Entry 6V3J (X-ray diffraction, 1.98 A resolution); this record covers chains A and B of the 4 polymer chains in the assembly.

[Chain A]
Protein: HLA-B alpha chain (B*5703GB)
Organism: Homo sapiens
UniProt: I3ZN84 (I3ZN84_HUMAN); residues 1-275 here correspond to UniProt positions 25-299 (UniProt number = residue number + 24)
Sequence (275 residues; numbered 1 to 275; the number before each row is that of its first residue):
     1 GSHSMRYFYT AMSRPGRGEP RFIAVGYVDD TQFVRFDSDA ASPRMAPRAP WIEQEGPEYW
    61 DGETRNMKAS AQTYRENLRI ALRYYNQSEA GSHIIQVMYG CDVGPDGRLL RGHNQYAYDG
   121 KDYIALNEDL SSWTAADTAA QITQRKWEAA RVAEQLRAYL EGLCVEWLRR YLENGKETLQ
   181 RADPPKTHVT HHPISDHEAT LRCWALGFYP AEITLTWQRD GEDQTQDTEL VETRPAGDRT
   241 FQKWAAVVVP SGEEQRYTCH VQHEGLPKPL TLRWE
Disulfide bonds: C101-C164, C203-C259

[Chain B]
Protein: Beta-2-microglobulin
Organism: Homo sapiens
UniProt: P61769 (B2MG_HUMAN); residues 1-99 here correspond to UniProt positions 21-119 (UniProt number = residue number + 20)
Sequence (100 residues; each row starts with the number of its first residue; numbering starts at 0):
     0 MIQRTPKIQV YSRHPAENGK SNFLNCYVSG FHPSDIEVDL LKNGERIEKV EHSDLSFSKD
    60 WSFYLLYYTE FTPTEKDEYA CRVNHVTLSQ PKIVKWDRDM
Sequence notes: initiating methionine (0)
Disulfide bonds: C25-C80
UniProt features mapped onto this chain:
  - modified residue: Q2 (Pyrrolidone carboxylic acid)
  - glycosylation: I1 (N-linked (Glc) (glycation) isoleucine), K19 (N-linked (Glc) (glycation) lysine), K41 (N-linked (Glc) (glycation) lysine), K48 (N-linked (Glc) (glycation) lysine), K58 (N-linked (Glc) (glycation) lysine), K91 (N-linked (Glc) (glycation) lysine), K94 (N-linked (Glc) (glycation) lysine)

[Interface between chain A and chain B]
Residue-residue contacts - 60 pairs, chain A then chain B:
  F8(A) with S55(B); F56(B), hydrophobic
  Y9(A) with F56(B)
  T10(A) with F56(B); F62(B)
  M12(A) with S33(B)
  R17(A) with D34(B), salt bridge
  I23(A) with L54(B), hydrophobic
  V25(A) with D53(B); L54(B); S55(B)
  Y27(A) with S55(B); Y63(B), hydrogen bond
  Q32(A) with D53(B), hydrogen bond
  R35(A) with D53(B), salt bridge
  R48(A) with D53(B), salt bridge
  I94(A) with P32(B), hydrophobic; S33(B)
  Q96(A) with H31(B), hydrogen bond; F56(B); W60(B), hydrogen bond (side chain-backbone); F62(B)
  V97(A) with F56(B)
  M98(A) with F56(B), hydrophobic; K58(B); W60(B), hydrophobic
  Q115(A) with W60(B)
  Y116(A) with W60(B)
  A117(A) with W60(B)
  D119(A) with I1(B); H31(B)
  G120(A) with I1(B); R3(B), hydrogen bond (backbone-side chain); H31(B)
  D122(A) with W60(B), hydrogen bond
  H192(A) with D98(B), salt bridge
  R202(A) with D98(B), hydrogen bond (side chain-backbone); M99(B), hydrogen bond
  W204(A) with D98(B); M99(B)
  L206(A) with P14(B), hydrophobic
  V231(A) with Q8(B)
  E232(A) with K6(B), salt bridge; Q8(B), hydrogen bond (backbone-side chain); Y26(B); S28(B), hydrogen bond
  R234(A) with Q8(B), hydrogen bond; Y10(B); M99(B), hydrogen bond (side chain-backbone)
  P235(A) with Y10(B), hydrogen bond (backbone-side chain); Y26(B)
  A236(A) with R12(B), hydrogen bond (backbone-side chain); N24(B), hydrogen bond (backbone-side chain)
  G237(A) with R12(B), hydrogen bond (backbone-side chain); L65(B)
  D238(A) with R12(B)
  Q242(A) with Y10(B); S11(B), hydrogen bond (side chain-backbone); R12(B), hydrogen bond (side chain-backbone)
  W244(A) with M99(B), hydrogen bond (side chain-backbone)
Other interface residues (no listed pair), chain A (37 interface residues in all): S92, K121, T233
Other interface residues (no listed pair), chain B (29 interface residues in all): M0, H51, S57

[Overview]
37 residues of chain A face 29 of chain B across their interface; the contacts include 19 hydrogen bonds and 5
salt bridges. Among the polar pairs are R17(A)-D34(B), R35(A)-D53(B) and R48(A)-D53(B).
Here chain A is HLA-B alpha chain (B*5703GB) and chain B is Beta-2-microglobulin, both from Homo sapiens.
Entry 6V3J (KIR3DL1 in complex with HLA-B*57:03 presenting the peptide LSSPVTKSF) was determined by X-ray
diffraction (same publication as 6V2O, 6V2P and 6V2Q).
